1DEA - chains A and B; structure by X-ray diffraction, 2.10 A resolution.

# Chain A (and B)
Molecule: Glucosamine 6-phosphate deaminase
Organism: Escherichia coli
Notes: EC 5.3.1.10; chain B of this document is another copy of the same molecule, construct and numbering; everything in this record applies to it too
Reference sequence: P0A759 (NAGB_ECOLI); numbering as in UniProt (aligned over 1-266)
Sequence (266 residues; row label = number of the first residue in the row):
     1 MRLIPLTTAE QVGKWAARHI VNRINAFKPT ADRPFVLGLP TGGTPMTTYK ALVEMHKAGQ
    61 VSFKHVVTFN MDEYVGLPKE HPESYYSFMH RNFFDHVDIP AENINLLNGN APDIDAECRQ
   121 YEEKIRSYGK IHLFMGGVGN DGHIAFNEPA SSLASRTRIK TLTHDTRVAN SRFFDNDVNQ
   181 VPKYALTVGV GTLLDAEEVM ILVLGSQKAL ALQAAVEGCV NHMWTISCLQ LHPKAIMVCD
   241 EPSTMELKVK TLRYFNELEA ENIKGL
Curated features (UniProtKB/Swiss-Prot):
  - active site: Asp72 (Proton acceptor), Asp141 (For ring-opening step), His143 (Proton acceptor), Glu148 (For ring-opening step)
  - site (Part of the allosteric site): Ser151, Arg158, Lys160, Thr161, Tyr254
  - mutagenesis: Cys118 (C118S: 50% of wild-type activity, but 2-fold decrease in substrate affinity), Asp141 (D141N: Large decrease in activity), His143 (H143Q: Loss of activity for the deamination reaction but not for the reverse reaction; complete loss of the homotropic cooperativity), Glu148 (E148Q: Large decrease in activity), Phe174 (F174A: Loss of activity in the absence of the allosteric activator), Cys239 (C239S: 50% of wild-type activity, but 2-fold decrease in substrate affinity; decrease in allosteric interaction energy)
Reported in the primary citation:
  - binding site for phosphate ion: Arg158, Arg172, Lys208
  - allosteric site: Arg158
  - self-association interface (contacts with another copy of this molecule); pairs are residue here / residue on that copy: Cys219-Cys219, Glu246-Lys250 (salt bridge), Val216, Cys219, Gln230, Thr244
  - mutagenesis - C219S: unchanged catalytic activity (citing earlier work)
  - catalytic residues: Asp72, His143 (proposed by the authors, not directly observed)

# Interface between chain A and chain B
Pairs across the interface - 21 pairs, chain A then chain B:
  Glu241(A) - Arg253(B)  salt bridge
  Thr244(A) - Val249(B)
  Met245(A) - Val249(B)  hydrophobic
  Met245(A) - Lys250(B)  hydrogen bond (backbone-backbone)
  Glu246(A) - Lys248(B)
  Glu246(A) - Lys250(B)  salt bridge
  Leu247(A) - Lys248(B)
  Leu247(A) - Val249(B)  hydrogen bond (backbone-backbone)
  Lys248(A) - Gln213(B)
  Lys248(A) - Glu246(B)  salt bridge
  Lys248(A) - Leu247(B)
  Val249(A) - Thr244(B)
  Val249(A) - Met245(B)  hydrophobic
  Val249(A) - Leu247(B)  hydrogen bond (backbone-backbone)
  Val249(A) - Lys248(B)
  Val249(A) - Leu252(B)  hydrophobic
  Lys250(A) - Met245(B)  hydrogen bond (backbone-backbone)
  Lys250(A) - Glu246(B)  salt bridge
  Leu252(A) - Val249(B)  hydrophobic
  Arg253(A) - Glu241(B)  salt bridge
  Arg253(A) - Met245(B)
Also at the interface, not in a pair above, chain A (11 interface residues in all): Gln213

# Overview
The chain A/chain B interface involves 11 residues from each chain; the contacts include 4 hydrogen bonds and
5 salt bridges. Polar pairs include Glu241(A)-Arg253(B), Glu246(A)-Lys250(B) and Lys248(A)-Glu246(B). From
UniProt: 4 active-site residues and 6 mutagenesis sites on chain A. The paper reports catalytic residues
Asp72(A) and His143(A); C219S of chain A leaves catalytic activity unchanged.
Both chains are Glucosamine 6-phosphate deaminase (Escherichia coli). Entry 1DEA (Structure and catalytic
mechanism of glucosamine 6-phosphate deaminase from escherichia coli at 2.1 angstroms resolution) was
determined by X-ray diffraction together with 1HOT from the same study.
